4YMD - chains A and C of the 3 polymer chains in the assembly; structure by X-ray diffraction, 2.87 A resolution.

[Chain A (and C)]
Protein: Collectin-11
Organism: Homo sapiens
Notes: chain C of this document is another copy of the same molecule, construct and numbering; everything in this record applies to it too
Reference sequence: Q9BWP8 (COL11_HUMAN), isoform Q9BWP8-7; residues 116-270 here correspond to UniProt positions 66-220 (UniProt number = residue number - 50)
Sequence (155 residues; numbered 116 to 270; the number before each row is that of its first residue):
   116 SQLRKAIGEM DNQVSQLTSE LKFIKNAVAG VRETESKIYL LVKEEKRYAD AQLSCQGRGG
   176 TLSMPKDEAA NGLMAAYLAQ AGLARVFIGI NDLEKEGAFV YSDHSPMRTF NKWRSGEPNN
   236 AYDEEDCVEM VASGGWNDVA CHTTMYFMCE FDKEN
Not modelled in the structure: 270 (chain C: 116, 270)
Disulfide bonds: Cys170-Cys264, Cys242-Cys256
Ion coordination: Ca2+ site 1: Asp207, Glu211, Asn235, Glu240, Asp241; Ca2+ site 2: Glu232, Asn234, Glu240, Asn252, Asp253 (together with alpha-D-mannopyranose); Ca2+ site 3: Asp241 (together with glycerol)
What the authors report for this chain:
  - binding site for alpha-D-mannopyranose: Arg200, Glu244
  - disease-associated variants - S169P, G204S, S217DEL: abolished expression
  - disease-associated variants - S169P, G204S, S217DEL: decreased stability in response to urea

[Interface between chain A and chain C]
Pairs across the interface (17):
  Ile122(A) with Ile122(C), hydrophobic
  Met125(A) with Asp126(C); Val129(C), hydrophobic
  Gln128(A) with Val129(C)
  Leu132(A) with Leu132(C), hydrophobic; Thr133(C)
  Glu135(A) with Leu136(C); Lys140(C), salt bridge; Glu148(C)
  Leu136(A) with Leu136(C), hydrophobic
  Phe138(A) with Ile153(C), hydrophobic; Phe266(C), hydrophobic
  Ile139(A) with Lys140(C)
  Ala142(A) with Leu155(C); Arg173(C), hydrogen bond (backbone-side chain)
  Val143(A) with Ala144(C), hydrophobic
  Lys158(A) with Glu159(C), salt bridge
Other interface residues (no listed pair), chain A (14 interface residues in all): Leu118, Val129, Ala196
Other interface residues (no listed pair), chain C (18 interface residues in all): Met125, Ile139, Val146, Lys268

[Summary]
14 residues of chain A face 18 of chain C across their interface, with 1 hydrogen bond and 2 salt bridges.
Polar contacts include Glu135(A)-Lys140(C), Lys158(A)-Glu159(C) and Ala142(A)-Arg173(C). The paper reports a
binding site for alpha-D-mannopyranose at Arg200(A) and Glu244(A); S169P, G204S and S217DEL of chain A abolish
expression.
Chain A and chain C are both Collectin-11 (Homo sapiens); the structure, CL-K1 trimer bound to
man(alpha1-2)man, was determined by X-ray diffraction (same publication as 4YLI).
